Entry 3QNW (X-ray diffraction, 2.65 A resolution); this record covers chains A and X of the 9 polymer chains in the assembly.

[Chain A]
Molecule: Caspase-6
Source organism: Homo sapiens
Notes: EC 3.4.22.59
Reference sequence: P55212 (CASP6_HUMAN); residue numbers follow UniProt; this construct covers 24-179
Sequence (156 residues; each row starts with the number of its first residue):
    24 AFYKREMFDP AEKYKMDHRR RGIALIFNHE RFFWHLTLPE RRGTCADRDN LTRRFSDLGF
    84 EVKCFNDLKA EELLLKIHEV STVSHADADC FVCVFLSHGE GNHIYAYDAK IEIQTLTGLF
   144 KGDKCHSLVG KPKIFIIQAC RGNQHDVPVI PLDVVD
Not modelled in the structure: 24-30, 165-179

[Chain X]
Molecule: Z-vad-fmk
Sequence (5 residues; each row starts with the number of its first residue):
     1 XVADX
Modified residues: PHQ (benzyl chlorocarbonate) at position 1; CF0 (fluoromethane) at position 5

[Interface between chain A and chain X]
Residue-residue contacts (5):
  Glu123(A) - Val2(X)
  Ala162(A) - Asp4(X)
  Cys163(A) - Asp4(X)  hydrogen bond (side chain-backbone)
  Cys163(A) - CF0_5(X)  covalent bond
  Arg164(A) - Asp4(X)
Interface residues without a listed pair, chain X (4 interface residues in all): Ala3

[In short]
The chain A/chain X interface involves 4 residues from each chain; the contacts include 1 covalent bond and 1
hydrogen bond. The hydrogen-bonded pair is Cys163(A)-Asp4(X).
Here chain A is Caspase-6 (Homo sapiens) and chain X is Z-vad-fmk. Entry 3QNW (Caspase-6 in complex with
Z-VAD-FMK inhibitor) was determined by X-ray diffraction.
